Entry 1NVV (X-ray diffraction, 2.18 A resolution); this record covers chains Q and S of the 3 polymer chains in the assembly.

[Chain Q]
Molecule: Transforming protein p21/H-RAS-1
Source organism: Homo sapiens
UniProtKB: P01112 (RASH_HUMAN); numbering as in UniProt (aligned over 1-166)
Sequence (166 residues; row label = number of the first residue in the row):
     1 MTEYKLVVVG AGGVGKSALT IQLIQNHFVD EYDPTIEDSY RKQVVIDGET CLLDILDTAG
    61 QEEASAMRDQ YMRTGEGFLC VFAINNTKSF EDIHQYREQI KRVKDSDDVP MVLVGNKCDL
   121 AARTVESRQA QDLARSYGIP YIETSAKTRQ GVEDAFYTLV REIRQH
Construct notes: engineered mutation Ala64 (Tyr in P01112)
Curated features (UniProtKB/Swiss-Prot):
  - region: His166 (Hypervariable region)
  - motif: Tyr32 to Tyr40 (Effector region)
  - binding site (GTP): Gly13 to Ala18, Val29 to Thr35, Ala59, Gly60, Asn116 to Asp119, Ser145 to Lys147
  - modified residue: Met1 (N-acetylmethionine), Thr2 (N-acetylthreonine), Cys118 (S-nitrosocysteine)
  - glycosylation: Thr35 (Microbial infection: O-linked (Glc) threonine)
  - natural variant: Gly12 (G12A: In CSTLO; G12C: In CSTLO; G12D: In CSTLO; G12E: In CSTLO; G12S: In CSTLO and CMEMS; G12V: In CSTLO, bladder carcinoma and CMEMS), Gly13 (G13C: In CSTLO; G13D: In CSTLO; G13R: In SFM), Gln22 (Q22K: In CMEMS), Glu37 (E37EE: In CSTLO), Thr58 (T58I: In CSTLO), Gln61 (Q61K: In NMTC2; Q61L: In melanoma), Glu63 (E63K: In CMEMS), Ser89 (S89C: Found in a patient with severe fetal hydrops and pleural effusion; uncertain significance), Lys117 (K117R: In CSTLO), Ala146 (A146T: In CSTLO; A146V: In CSTLO)
  - mutagenesis: Ser17 (S17N: Dominant negative. Prevents PLCE1 EGF-induced recruitment to plasma membrane. No effect on subcellular location of isoform 2), Asn26 (N26G: Loss of interaction with PLCE1; when associated with V-12), Val29 (V29A: No effect on interaction with PLCE1; when associated with V-12), Tyr32 (Y32F: Loss of interaction and recruitment to plasma membrane of PLCE1; when associated with V-12), Pro34 (P34G: No effect on interaction with PLCE1; when associated with V-12), Thr35 (T35S: Loss of interaction with PLCE1; when associated with V-12), Glu37 (E37G: No effect on interaction with PLCE1; when associated with V-12), Asp38 (D38N: No effect on interaction with PLCE1; when associated with V-12), Ser39 (S39C: No effect on interaction with PLCE1; when associated with V-12), Ala59 (A59T: Loss of GTPase activity and creation of an autophosphorylation site), Gln61 (Q61I: Moderately increased transformation of cultured cell lines; Q61R: Promotes interaction with SHOC2 and PP1C; Q61V: Strongly increased transformation of cultured cell lines), Ala83 (A83T: GTP-binding activity reduced by factor of 30), 4 further mutagenesis entries in UniProt

[Chain S]
Molecule: Son of sevenless protein homolog 1
Source organism: Homo sapiens
Notes: fragment: residues 566-1046, including RAS GUANINE NUCLEOTIDE EXCHANGE FACTOR FRAGMENT
UniProtKB: Q07889 (SOS1_HUMAN); residue numbers follow UniProt; this construct covers 566-1046
Sequence (481 residues; each row starts with the number of its first residue):
   566 QMRLPSADVY RFAEPDSEEN IIFEENMQPK AGIPIIKAGT VIKLIERLTY HMYADPNFVR
   626 TFLTTYRSFC KPQELLSLII ERFEIPEPEP TEADRIAIEN GDQPLSAELK RFRKEYIQPV
   686 QLRVLNVCRH WVEHHFYDFE RDAYLLQRME EFIGTVRGKA MKKWVESITK IIQRKKIARD
   746 NGPGHNITFQ SSPPTVEWHI SRPGHIETFD LLTLHPIEIA RQLTLLESDL YRAVQPSELV
   806 GSVWTKEDKE INSPNLLKMI RHTTNLTLWF EKCIVETENL EERVAVVSRI IEILQVFQEL
   866 NNFNGVLEVV SAMNSSPVYR LDHTFEQIPS RQKKILEEAH ELSEDHYKKY LAKLRSINPP
   926 CVPFFGIYLT NILKTEEGNP EVLKRHGKEL INFSKRRKVA EITGEIQQYQ NQPYCLRVES
   986 DIKRFFENLN PMGNSMEKEF TDYLFNKSLE IEPRNPKPLP RFPKKYSYPL KSPGVRPSNP
  1046 R
Disordered / not traced: 591-596, 744-749
Reported in the primary citation:
  - conformationally variable residues (order/disorder transition): Glu654 to Arg676

[How chain Q and chain S interact]
Pairs across the interface (69; chain Q residue first):
  Met1(Q) - Arg920(S)
  Ile24(Q) - Asn976(S)
  Gln25(Q) - Ile752(S)
  Gln25(Q) - Asn976(S)
  Gln25(Q) - Pro978(S)
  Asn26(Q) - Asn751(S)
  Asn26(Q) - Ile752(S)
  Asn26(Q) - Thr753(S)  hydrogen bond (backbone-backbone)
  Asn26(Q) - Phe754(S)
  His27(Q) - His750(S)
  His27(Q) - Asn751(S)  hydrogen bond (side chain-backbone)
  Glu31(Q) - Arg739(S)  salt bridge
  Asp33(Q) - Arg694(S)
  Asp33(Q) - Ser732(S)  hydrogen bond
  Asp33(Q) - Ile736(S)
  Asp33(Q) - Arg739(S)  salt bridge
  Pro34(Q) - Arg694(S)  hydrogen bond (backbone-side chain)
  Pro34(Q) - Trp729(S)
  Pro34(Q) - Ser732(S)
  Thr35(Q) - Arg694(S)
  Thr35(Q) - Trp729(S)  hydrogen bond (backbone-side chain)
  Ile36(Q) - Leu687(S)
  Ile36(Q) - Asn691(S)
  Ile36(Q) - Trp729(S)
  Glu37(Q) - Ala619(S)
  Glu37(Q) - Pro621(S)
  Glu37(Q) - Arg688(S)  salt bridge
  Glu37(Q) - Asn691(S)  hydrogen bond
  Glu37(Q) - His695(S)
  Asp38(Q) - His695(S)  salt bridge
  Ser39(Q) - Pro621(S)
  Arg41(Q) - Gln973(S)
  Lys42(Q) - Gln973(S)
  Gln43(Q) - Leu919(S)  hydrogen bond (side chain-backbone)
  Gln43(Q) - Arg920(S)
  Gln43(Q) - Ile922(S)  hydrogen bond (side chain-backbone)
  Gln43(Q) - Pro924(S)
  Gln43(Q) - Gln973(S)  hydrogen bond (backbone-side chain)
  Gln43(Q) - Tyr974(S)  hydrogen bond
  Val44(Q) - Asn923(S)
  Val45(Q) - Ser921(S)
  Val45(Q) - Ile922(S)
  Val45(Q) - Asn923(S)  hydrogen bond (backbone-side chain)
  Thr50(Q) - Arg920(S)
  Thr50(Q) - Ser921(S)  hydrogen bond (side chain-backbone)
  Gln61(Q) - Lys728(S)
  Gln61(Q) - Trp729(S)
  Glu63(Q) - Gln683(S)  hydrogen bond (backbone-side chain)
  Glu63(Q) - Leu687(S)
  Glu63(Q) - Lys724(S)
  Glu63(Q) - Ala725(S)
  Glu63(Q) - Met726(S)
  Glu63(Q) - Lys728(S)
  Glu63(Q) - Trp729(S)
  Ala64(Q) - Gln683(S)
  Ala64(Q) - Leu687(S)  hydrophobic
  Ala66(Q) - Lys679(S)
  Met67(Q) - Pro684(S)  hydrophobic
  Met67(Q) - Leu687(S)  hydrophobic
  Met67(Q) - Arg688(S)
  Gln70(Q) - His616(S)  hydrogen bond (side chain-backbone)
  Gln70(Q) - Met617(S)
  Gln70(Q) - Tyr618(S)  hydrogen bond (side chain-backbone)
  Gln70(Q) - Ala619(S)
  Gln70(Q) - Arg688(S)  hydrogen bond
  Thr148(Q) - Thr753(S)
  Arg149(Q) - Thr753(S)
  Arg149(Q) - Gln755(S)  hydrogen bond
  Glu153(Q) - Gln755(S)
Other interface residues (no listed pair), chain Q (32 interface residues in all): Gln22, Leu56, Ser65, Lys147
Other interface residues (no listed pair), chain S (39 interface residues in all): Leu690, Gln977
The authors on this interface:
  - residue pairs: Glu37(Q)-Arg688(S), Gln43(Q)-Leu919(S) (hydrogen bond), Gln43(Q)-Ile922(S) (backbone contact), Gln43(Q)-Tyr974(S) (hydrogen bond), Met67(Q)-Leu687(S) (hydrophobic contact), Asn691(S)-Glu37(Q) (hydrogen bond), His695(S)-Glu37(Q)
  - interface residues, chain Q: Pro34(Q), Ile36(Q)
  - interface residues, chain S: Leu687(S), Met726(S), Trp729(S), Ile922(S), Asn923(S)

[Overview]
32 residues of chain Q face 39 of chain S across their interface; the contacts include 17 hydrogen bonds and 4
salt bridges. Polar pairs include Glu31(Q)-Arg739(S), Asp33(Q)-Arg739(S) and Glu37(Q)-Arg688(S). The authors
report contacts between Glu37(Q) and Arg688(S) and His695(S) and Glu37(Q); hydrogen bonds between Gln43(Q) and
Leu919(S), Gln43(Q) and Tyr974(S) and Asn691(S) and Glu37(Q); a backbone contact between Gln43(Q) and
Ile922(S). From the paper: interface residues Pro34(Q), Ile36(Q) and Leu687(S) among others; conformational
variability at Glu654(S).
Here chain Q is Transforming protein p21/H-RAS-1 and chain S is Son of sevenless protein homolog 1, both from
Homo sapiens. Entry 1NVV (Structural evidence for feedback activation by RasGTP of the Ras-specific nucleotide
exchange factor SOS) was determined by X-ray diffraction, deposited together with 1NVU, 1NVW and 1NVX.
